Entry 8DP1 (electron microscopy, 3.46 A resolution); this record covers chains J and N of the 12 polymer chains in the assembly.

== Chain J ==
Name: Envelope glycoprotein gp120
From: Human immunodeficiency virus 1
Notes: fragment: gp120
UniProtKB: Q2N0S6 (Q2N0S6_9HIV1); the construct lacks a stretch of the UniProt sequence and is renumbered around it, so the offset changes along the chain: 31-141 = UniProt 30-140; 150-185 = UniProt 141-176; 188-309 = UniProt 187-308; 312-321 = UniProt 309-318; 2 more segments
Chain sequence (481 residues; each row starts with the number of its first residue; note: 13 numbers in that range are skipped by the numbering (no residue carries them; nothing is unmodelled there); a row labelled like 185A-185J holds insertion residues (185A, then the next letters in order)):
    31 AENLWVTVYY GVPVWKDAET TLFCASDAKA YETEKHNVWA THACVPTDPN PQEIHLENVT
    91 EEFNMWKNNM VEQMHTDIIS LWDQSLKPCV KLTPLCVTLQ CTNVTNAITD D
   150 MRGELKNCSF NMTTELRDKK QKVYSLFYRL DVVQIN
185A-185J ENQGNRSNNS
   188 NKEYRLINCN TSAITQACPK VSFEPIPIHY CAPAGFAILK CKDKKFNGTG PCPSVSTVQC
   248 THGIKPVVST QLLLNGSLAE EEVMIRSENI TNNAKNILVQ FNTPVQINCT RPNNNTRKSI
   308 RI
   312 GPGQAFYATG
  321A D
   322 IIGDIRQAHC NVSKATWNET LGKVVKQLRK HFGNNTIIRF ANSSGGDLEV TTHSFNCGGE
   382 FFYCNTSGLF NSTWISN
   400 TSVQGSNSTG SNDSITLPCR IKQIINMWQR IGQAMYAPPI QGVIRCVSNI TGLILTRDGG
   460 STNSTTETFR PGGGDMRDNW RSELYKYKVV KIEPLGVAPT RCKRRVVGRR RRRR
Not modelled in the structure: 31, 59-64, 185A-185J, 400-408, 459-464, 505-513
Sequence notes: engineered mutation Ala137 (Asn136 in Q2N0S6), Asn332 (Thr330 in Q2N0S6); conflict Cys501 (Ala498 in Q2N0S6); expression tag (509-513)
Disulfides: Cys54-Cys74, Cys119-Cys205, Cys126-Cys196, Cys131-Cys157, Cys218-Cys247, Cys228-Cys239, Cys296-Cys331, Cys378-Cys445, Cys385-Cys418
Covalently attached groups: N-acetylglucosamine (NAG) linked to Asn133, Asn156, Asn160, Asn197, Asn234, Asn262, Asn276, Asn295, Asn301, Asn355, Asn363, Asn386; glycan linked to Asn332

== Chain N ==
Name: DH1030.1 Fab Heavy chain
From: Macaca mulatta
Notes: antibody fragment or engineered binder
Chain sequence (230 residues; numbered 1 to 230; the number before each row is that of its first residue):
     1 EVQLAESGGG LTKPGGSLRL SCAASGFTFS DFYMDWVRQT PGKGLEWVSR INNDGRNKWY
    61 ADSVRGRFTV SRENAKNTLY LQMDSLRAED TAVYYCARDR PVYRYWSGGY HLDPWGQGVV
   121 VTVSSASTKG PSVFPLAPSS RSTSESTAAL GCLVKDYFPE PVTVSWNSGS LTSGVHTFPA
   181 VLQSSGLYSL SSVVTVPSSS LGTQTYVCNV NHKPSNTKVD KRVEIKTCGG
Not modelled in the structure: 226-230
Disulfides: Cys22-Cys96, Cys152-Cys208

== Interface between chain J and chain N ==
Pairs across the interface (17; chain J residue first):
  Thr135(J) with Asp54(N); Arg56(N)
  Ala137(J) with Asn74(N)
  Ile322(J) with Arg56(N), hydrogen bond (backbone-side chain)
  Gly324(J) with Arg56(N), hydrogen bond (backbone-side chain)
  Asp325(J) with Tyr33(N), hydrogen bond; Arg100(N), salt bridge; Val102(N); Ser107(N), hydrogen bond
  Ile326(J) with Arg56(N)
  Arg327(J) with Tyr103(N); Arg104(N); Ser107(N)
  Gln328(J) with Arg104(N), hydrogen bond; Tyr105(N)
  His330(J) with Tyr105(N)
  Thr415(J) with Tyr105(N)
Also at the interface, not in a pair above, chain J (13 interface residues in all): Val134, Ile138, Pro417
Also at the interface, not in a pair above, chain N (13 interface residues in all): Ser30, Asn57, Trp106

== In short ==
The chain J/chain N interface involves 13 residues from each chain; the contacts include 5 hydrogen bonds and
1 salt bridge. Polar pairs include Asp325(J)-Arg100(N), Ile322(J)-Arg56(N) and Gly324(J)-Arg56(N).
Chain J is Envelope glycoprotein gp120 (Human immunodeficiency virus 1) and chain N is DH1030.1 Fab Heavy
chain (Macaca mulatta); the structure, Cryo-EM structure of HIV-1 Env(BG505.T332N SOSIP) in complex with
DH1030.1 Fab, was determined by electron microscopy.
